Entry 5OBY (X-ray diffraction, 1.30 A resolution); this record covers chain A.

# Chain A
Molecule: Chaperone protein DnaK
Source organism: Mycoplasma genitalium G37
Notes: engineered mutation(s): Polypeptide lacks last 213 residues.
UniProt: P47547 (DNAK_MYCGE); residue numbers follow UniProt; this construct covers 1-366
Sequence (374 residues; row label = number of the first residue in the row):
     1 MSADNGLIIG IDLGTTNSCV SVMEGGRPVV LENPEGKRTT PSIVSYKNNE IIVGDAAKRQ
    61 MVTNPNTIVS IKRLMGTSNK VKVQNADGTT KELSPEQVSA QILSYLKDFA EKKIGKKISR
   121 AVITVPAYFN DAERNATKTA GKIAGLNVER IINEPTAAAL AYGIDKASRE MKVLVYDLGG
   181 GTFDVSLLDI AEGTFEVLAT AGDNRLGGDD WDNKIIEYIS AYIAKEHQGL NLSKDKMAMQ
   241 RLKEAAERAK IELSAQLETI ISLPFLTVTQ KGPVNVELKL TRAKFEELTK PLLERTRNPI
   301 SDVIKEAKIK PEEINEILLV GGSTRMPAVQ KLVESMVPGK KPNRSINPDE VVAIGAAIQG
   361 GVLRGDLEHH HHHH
Not modelled in the structure: 1-3, 369-374
Sequence notes: expression tag (367-374)
Small-molecule neighbours: AMP-PNP (ANP; phosphoaminophosphonic acid-adenylate ester): Asp12, Gly14, Thr15, Thr16, Asn17, Gly179, Gly180, Gly181, Thr182, Gly208, Asp209, Glu247, Lys250, Ile251, Ser254, Gly321, Gly322, Ser323, Arg325, Met326, Asp349

# Summary
Ligands of chain A: AMP-PNP.
Chain A is Chaperone protein DnaK (Mycoplasma genitalium G37); the structure, Mycoplasma genitalium DnaK-NBD
in complex with AMP-PNP, was determined by X-ray diffraction (same publication as 5OBU, 5OBV, 5OBW and 5OBX).
